Entry 1T60 (X-ray diffraction, 1.50 A resolution); this record covers chains B and F of the 6 polymer chains in the assembly.

Chain B:
Name: type iv collagen
Source organism: Bos taurus
Notes: fragment: NC1 of alpha-1
Sequence (229 residues; row label = number of the first residue in the row):
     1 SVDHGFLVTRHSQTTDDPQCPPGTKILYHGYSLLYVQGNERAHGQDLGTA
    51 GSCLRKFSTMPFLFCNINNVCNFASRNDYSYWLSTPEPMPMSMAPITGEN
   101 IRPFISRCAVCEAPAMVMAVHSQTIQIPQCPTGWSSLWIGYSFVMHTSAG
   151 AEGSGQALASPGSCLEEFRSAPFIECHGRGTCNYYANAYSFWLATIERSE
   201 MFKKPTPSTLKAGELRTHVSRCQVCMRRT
Disordered / not traced: 1-3, 229
Disulfides: Cys-20/Cys-111, Cys-53/Cys-108, Cys-65/Cys-71, Cys-130/Cys-225, Cys-164/Cys-222, Cys-176/Cys-182
Bound ions: K+ site 1: Asn-66 (shared with 1 residue of chain C; Ala-184(F) of chain F); K+ site 2: Ala-186 (shared with 1 residue of chain D; Tyr-63(F), Asn-65(F) of chain F)

Chain F:
Name: type iv collagen
Source organism: Bos taurus
Notes: fragment: NC1 of alpha-2
Sequence (227 residues; each row starts with the number of its first residue):
     1 ISIGYLLVKHSQTDQEPMCPVGMNKLWSGYSLLYFEGQEKAHNQDLGLAG
    51 SCLARFSTMPFLYCNPGDVCYYASRNDKSYWLSTTAPLPMMPVAEEDIRP
   101 YISRCSVCEAPAVAIAVHSQDVSIPHCPAGWRSLWIGYSFLMHTAAGDEG
   151 GGQSLVSPGSCLEDFRATPFIECNGARGTCHYYANKYSFWLTTIPEQSFQ
   201 GTPSADTLKAGLIRTHISRCQVCMKNL
Disordered / not traced: 1-4, 227
Disulfides: Cys-19/Cys-108, Cys-52/Cys-105, Cys-64/Cys-70, Cys-127/Cys-223, Cys-161/Cys-220, Cys-173/Cys-180
Bound ions: K+ site 1: Tyr-63, Asn-65 (shared with Ala-186(B) of chain B; 1 residue of chain D); K+ site 2: Ala-184 (shared with Asn-66(B) of chain B; 1 residue of chain C); K+ site 3: Tyr-187 (shared with 1 residue of chain C; 1 residue of chain E)

Interface between chain B and chain F:
Residue-residue contacts - 48 pairs, chain B then chain F:
  Asn-39(B) / Ala-146(F)
  Asn-39(B) / Gly-147(F)  hydrogen bond (side chain-backbone)
  Asn-39(B) / Asn-185(F)  hydrogen bond
  Glu-40(B) / Glu-36(F)
  Glu-40(B) / Glu-39(F)
  Glu-40(B) / Lys-78(F)  salt bridge
  Glu-40(B) / Ala-146(F)
  Glu-40(B) / Gly-147(F)
  Glu-40(B) / Glu-149(F)
  Phe-64(B) / Tyr-183(F)  hydrophobic
  Asn-66(B) / Ala-184(F)
  Ala-74(B) / Arg-177(F)  hydrogen bond (backbone-side chain)
  Ser-75(B) / Asn-174(F)
  Ser-75(B) / Arg-177(F)
  Ser-75(B) / Tyr-183(F)  hydrogen bond (backbone-side chain)
  Arg-76(B) / Ala-146(F)
  Arg-76(B) / Glu-172(F)  salt bridge
  Arg-76(B) / Asn-174(F)
  Arg-76(B) / Tyr-183(F)
  Arg-76(B) / Asn-185(F)  hydrogen bond
  Asn-77(B) / Asn-76(F)  hydrogen bond
  Asn-77(B) / Asp-77(F)
  Asn-77(B) / Lys-78(F)
  Asn-77(B) / Asn-174(F)  hydrogen bond
  Asp-78(B) / Asn-76(F)
  Tyr-79(B) / Glu-39(F)  hydrogen bond
  Tyr-79(B) / Asn-76(F)
  Met-93(B) / Tyr-71(F)  hydrogen bond (backbone-side chain)
  Ser-148(B) / Arg-75(F)
  Ala-149(B) / Gln-38(F)
  Ala-149(B) / Arg-75(F)
  Gly-150(B) / Gln-38(F)
  Gly-150(B) / Glu-39(F)
  Glu-175(B) / Arg-75(F)  salt bridge
  His-177(B) / Arg-75(F)
  His-177(B) / Asn-76(F)
  Gly-178(B) / Arg-177(F)
  Arg-179(B) / Arg-75(F)  hydrogen bond (side chain-backbone)
  Arg-179(B) / Asn-76(F)
  Arg-179(B) / Ala-176(F)
  Arg-179(B) / Arg-177(F)
  Asn-183(B) / Tyr-71(F)
  Tyr-185(B) / Tyr-63(F)
  Tyr-185(B) / Ser-74(F)  hydrogen bond (side chain-backbone)
  Tyr-185(B) / Arg-75(F)
  Ala-186(B) / Asn-65(F)
  Asn-187(B) / Gln-38(F)
  Asn-187(B) / Arg-75(F)  hydrogen bond
Also at the interface, not in a pair above, chain B (25 interface residues in all): Gln-37, Asn-72, Pro-95
Also at the interface, not in a pair above, chain F (24 interface residues in all): Val-69, Pro-92, Ala-145

Overview:
25 residues of chain B and 24 residues of chain F are in contact, with 12 hydrogen bonds and 3 salt bridges.
Polar pairs include Glu-40(B)/Lys-78(F), Arg-76(B)/Glu-172(F) and Glu-175(B)/Arg-75(F). Asn-66(B) and
Ala-184(F) form the K+ site 2.
Here chain B is type iv collagen and chain F is type iv collagen, both from Bos taurus. Entry 1T60 (Crystal
structure of Type IV collagen NC1 domain from bovine lens capsule) was determined by X-ray diffraction (same
publication as 1T61).
